PDB entry 6E0C | electron microscopy, 2.63 A resolution | chains A and J of the 12 polymer chains in the assembly

[Chain A]
Protein: Histone H3-like centromeric protein A
Source organism: Homo sapiens
UniProtKB: P49450 (CENPA_HUMAN); residue numbers follow UniProt; this construct covers 1-140
Amino-acid sequence (158 residues; numbered -17 to 140; the number before each row is that of its first residue; numbers below 1 keep their minus sign (Met-17 is residue -17)):
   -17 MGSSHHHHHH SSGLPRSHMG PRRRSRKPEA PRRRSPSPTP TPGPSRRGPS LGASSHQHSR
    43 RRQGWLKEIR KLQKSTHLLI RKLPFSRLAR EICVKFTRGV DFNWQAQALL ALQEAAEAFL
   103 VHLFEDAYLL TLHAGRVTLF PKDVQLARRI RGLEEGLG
Unresolved in the structure: -17 to 41
Differences from the reference sequence: initiating methionine (-17); expression tag (-16 to 0)
Curated features (UniProtKB/Swiss-Prot):
  - region: Gln39 to Leu54 (Important for flexibility of DNA ends that protrude from nucleosomes)
  - modified residue: Gly2 (N,N,N-trimethylglycine), Ser7 (Phosphoserine), Ser17 (Phosphoserine), Ser19 (Phosphoserine), Ser27 (Phosphoserine), Ser68 (Phosphoserine)
  - mutagenesis: Ser7 (S7A: Induces a delay at the terminal stage of cytokinesis and chromosome misalignment during mitosis due to a defect in kinetochore attachment to microtubules), Ser17 (S17A: Impaired mitotic chromosome congression and chromosome segregation; when associated with A-19), Ser19 (S19A: Impaired mitotic chromosome congression and chromosome segregation; when associated with A-17), Ser68 (S68A: No effect on interaction with HJURP. Impairs localization at centromeres; S68E/Q: Impairs interaction with HJURP, association with chromatin and localization at centromeres), Arg80 to Gly81 (Impairs retention at centromeres, but not targeting to centromeres), His104 (H104G: Reduces location at centromeres. Abolishes location at centromeres; when associated with C-112), Leu112 (L112C: No effect on location at centromeres. Abolishes location at centromeres; when associated with G-104)

[Chain J]
Molecule: 147-nt DNA strand
Sequence (147 nucleotides; numbered 1 to 147; the number before each row is that of its first residue):
     1 ATCGAGAATC CCGGTGCCGA GGCCGCTCAA TTGGTCGTAG ACAGCTCTAG CACCGCTTAA
    61 ACGCACGTAC GCGCTGTCCC CCGCGTTTTA ACCGCCAAGG GGATTACTCC CTAGTCTCCA
   121 GGCACGTGTC AGATATATAC ATCCGAT
Unresolved in the structure: 1

[How chain A and chain J interact]
Pairs across the interface - 20 pairs, chain A then chain J:
  Arg42(A) - DC144(J)  sugar contact
  Arg42(A) - DG145(J)  salt bridge to the phosphate
  Arg43(A) - DA65(J)  base contact
  Arg43(A) - DC66(J)  base contact
  Arg63(A) - DA61(J)  salt bridge to the phosphate
  Arg72(A) - DC51(J)  salt bridge to the phosphate
  Asn85(A) - DG50(J)  phosphate contact
  Asn85(A) - DC51(J)  phosphate contact
  Trp86(A) - DG50(J)  sugar contact
  Trp86(A) - DC51(J)  hydrogen bond to the phosphate
  Gln87(A) - DG50(J)  phosphate contact
  Ala88(A) - DG50(J)  phosphate contact
  Arg118(A) - DG71(J)  phosphate contact
  Arg118(A) - DC72(J)  phosphate contact
  Val119(A) - DC70(J)  phosphate contact
  Val119(A) - DG71(J)  hydrogen bond to the phosphate
  Thr120(A) - DC70(J)  phosphate contact
  Thr120(A) - DG71(J)  hydrogen bond to the phosphate
  Phe122(A) - DG71(J)  phosphate contact
  Phe122(A) - DC72(J)  phosphate contact
Interface residues without a listed pair, chain A (14 interface residues in all): Phe84, Gly117
Interface residues without a listed pair, chain J (12 interface residues in all): DA60, DG67

[Overview]
Chain A and chain J form an interface of 14 and 12 residues respectively, with 3 hydrogen bonds and 3 salt
bridges. Among the polar pairs are Trp86(A)-DC51(J), Val119(A)-DG71(J) and Thr120(A)-DG71(J). From UniProt: 8
mutagenesis sites on chain A.
Here chain A is Histone H3-like centromeric protein A (Homo sapiens) and chain J is a 147-nt DNA strand. Entry
6E0C (Cryo-EM structure of the CENP-A nucleosome (W601) in complex with a single chain antibody fragment) was
determined by electron microscopy, deposited together with 6DZT, 6E0P and 6O1D.
